PDB entry 1DDH | X-ray diffraction, 3.10 A resolution | chains A and P of the 3 polymer chains in the assembly

Chain A:
Name: MHC class I H-2DD heavy chain
Source organism: Mus musculus
Notes: fragment: extracellular domains; engineered mutation(s): G1M
Reference sequence: P01900 (HA12_MOUSE); residues 2-274 here correspond to UniProt positions 26-298 (UniProt number = residue number + 24)
Amino-acid sequence (274 residues; row label = number of the first residue in the row):
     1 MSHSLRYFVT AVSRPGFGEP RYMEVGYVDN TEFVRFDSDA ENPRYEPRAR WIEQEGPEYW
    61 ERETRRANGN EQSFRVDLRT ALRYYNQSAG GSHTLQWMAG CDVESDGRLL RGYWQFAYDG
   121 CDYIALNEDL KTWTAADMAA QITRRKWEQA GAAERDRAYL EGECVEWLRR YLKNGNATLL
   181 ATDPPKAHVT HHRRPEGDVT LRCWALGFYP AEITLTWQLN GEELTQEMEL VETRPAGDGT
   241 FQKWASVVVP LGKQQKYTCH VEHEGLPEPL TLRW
Cystine bridges: Cys101-Cys164, Cys203-Cys259
Differences from the reference sequence: conflict Asn68 (Lys92 in P01900), Ala181 (Arg205 in P01900), Glu212 (Asp236 in P01900), Gln254 (Glu278 in P01900)
UniProt features mapped onto this chain:
  - glycosylation (N-linked (GlcNAc...) asparagine): Asn86, Asn176

Chain P:
Name: Human immunodeficiency virus envelope glycoprotein 120
Source organism: Human immunodeficiency virus 1
Reference sequence: P04582 (ENV_HV1B8); residues 1-10 here correspond to UniProt positions 311-320 (UniProt number = residue number + 310)
Amino-acid sequence (10 residues; each row starts with the number of its first residue):
     1 RGPGRAFVTI

Interface between chain A and chain P:
Contacting residue pairs - 42 pairs, chain A then chain P:
  Tyr7(A) - Arg1(P)  hydrogen bond (side chain-backbone)
  Tyr7(A) - Gly2(P)  hydrogen bond (side chain-backbone)
  Tyr7(A) - Pro3(P)
  Arg62(A) - Arg1(P)
  Glu63(A) - Arg1(P)
  Glu63(A) - Gly2(P)  hydrogen bond (side chain-backbone)
  Arg66(A) - Gly2(P)  hydrogen bond (side chain-backbone)
  Arg66(A) - Pro3(P)  hydrogen bond (side chain-backbone)
  Gly69(A) - Phe7(P)
  Asn70(A) - Pro3(P)
  Asn70(A) - Gly4(P)
  Asn70(A) - Arg5(P)  hydrogen bond (side chain-backbone)
  Ser73(A) - Arg5(P)
  Ser73(A) - Phe7(P)
  Ser73(A) - Thr9(P)
  Val76(A) - Thr9(P)
  Asp77(A) - Arg5(P)  salt bridge
  Asp77(A) - Thr9(P)
  Asp77(A) - Ile10(P)  hydrogen bond (side chain-backbone)
  Tyr84(A) - Ile10(P)  hydrophobic
  Trp97(A) - Pro3(P)  hydrophobic
  Trp97(A) - Gly4(P)
  Trp97(A) - Arg5(P)
  Ala99(A) - Pro3(P)  hydrophobic
  Trp114(A) - Pro3(P)  hydrophobic
  Phe116(A) - Arg5(P)
  Tyr123(A) - Ile10(P)
  Thr143(A) - Ile10(P)  hydrogen bond (side chain-backbone)
  Lys146(A) - Val8(P)
  Lys146(A) - Thr9(P)  hydrogen bond (side chain-backbone)
  Lys146(A) - Ile10(P)
  Trp147(A) - Val8(P)
  Trp147(A) - Thr9(P)  hydrogen bond (side chain-backbone)
  Trp147(A) - Ile10(P)  hydrogen bond (side chain-backbone)
  Ala152(A) - Val8(P)  hydrophobic
  Arg155(A) - Ala6(P)
  Tyr159(A) - Arg1(P)  hydrogen bond (side chain-backbone)
  Tyr159(A) - Gly2(P)
  Tyr159(A) - Pro3(P)
  Glu163(A) - Arg1(P)
  Trp167(A) - Arg1(P)
  Tyr171(A) - Arg1(P)  hydrogen bond (side chain-backbone)
Interface residues without a listed pair, chain A (29 interface residues in all): Leu5, Glu24, Phe74, Thr80, Ala81

Overview:
The interface between chain A and chain P involves 29 residues on one side and 10 on the other; the contacts
include 13 hydrogen bonds and 1 salt bridge. Polar contacts include Asp77(A)-Arg5(P), Tyr7(A)-Arg1(P) and
Tyr7(A)-Gly2(P).
Here chain A is MHC class I H-2DD heavy chain (Mus musculus) and chain P is Human immunodeficiency virus
envelope glycoprotein 120 (Human immunodeficiency virus 1). Entry 1DDH (MHC class I H-2DD heavy chain
complexed with beta-2 microglobulin and an immunodominant peptide P18-I10 from ...) was determined by X-ray
diffraction.
